Entry 4Z0Z (X-ray diffraction, 1.60 A resolution); this record covers chains D and H.

== Chain D ==
Name: Aurone synthase
From: Coreopsis grandiflora
UniProtKB: A0A075DN54 (A0A075DN54_CORGR); residues 1-350 here correspond to UniProt positions 86-435 (UniProt number = residue number + 85)
Sequence (350 residues; each row starts with the number of its first residue):
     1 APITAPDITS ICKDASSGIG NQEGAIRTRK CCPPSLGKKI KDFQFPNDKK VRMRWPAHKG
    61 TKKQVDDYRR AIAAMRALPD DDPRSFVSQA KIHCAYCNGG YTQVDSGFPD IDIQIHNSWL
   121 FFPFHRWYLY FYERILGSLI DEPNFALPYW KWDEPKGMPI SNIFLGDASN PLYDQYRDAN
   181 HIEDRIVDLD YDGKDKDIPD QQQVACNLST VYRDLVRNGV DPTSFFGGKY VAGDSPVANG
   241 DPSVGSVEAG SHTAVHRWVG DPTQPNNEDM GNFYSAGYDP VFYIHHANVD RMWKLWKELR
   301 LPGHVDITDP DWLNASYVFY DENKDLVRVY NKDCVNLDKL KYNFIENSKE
Not modelled in the structure: 348-350
Modified / non-standard residues: His252 (3-(1-sulfo-1H-imidazol-3-ium-4-yl)-L-alanine; HS8)
Cystine bridges: Cys12-Cys32, Cys31-Cys94
Metal / ion sites: Cu ion: His93, His116, His125
What the authors report for this chain:
  - catalytic residues: Glu248, Phe273 (from molecular simulation)
  - specificity-determining residues: Arg257 (from molecular simulation)

== Chain H ==
Name: Aurone synthase
From: Coreopsis grandiflora
UniProtKB: A0A075DN54 (A0A075DN54_CORGR); residues 438-452 here correspond to UniProt positions 523-537 (UniProt number = residue number + 85)
Sequence (15 residues; row label = number of the first residue in the row):
   438 DGVFTTPCDP EYAGG
Not modelled in the structure: 438, 448-452

== Chain D / chain H interface ==
Inter-chain disulfides: Cys206(D)-Cys445(H)
Residue-residue contacts (9):
  Asp190(D) with Cys445(H)
  Lys196(D) with Cys445(H)
  Gln202(D) with Pro444(H), hydrogen bond (side chain-backbone); Asp446(H), hydrogen bond (side chain-backbone)
  Ala205(D) with Pro444(H), hydrophobic
  Cys206(D) with Pro444(H); Cys445(H), disulfide
  Ser209(D) with Thr443(H)
  Thr210(D) with Cys445(H)
Also at the interface, not in a pair above, chain D (8 interface residues in all): Ile198

== Overview ==
8 residues of chain D face 4 of chain H across their interface, with 1 disulfide bond and 2 hydrogen bonds.
Among the polar pairs are Gln202(D)-Pro444(H) and Gln202(D)-Asp446(H). His93(D), His116(D) and His125(D) form
the Cu ion site. From the paper: catalytic residues Glu248(D) and Phe273(D); the specificity determinant
Arg257(D).
Here chain D is Aurone synthase and chain H is Aurone synthase, both from Coreopsis grandiflora. Entry 4Z0Z
(Inactive aurone synthase (polyphenol oxidase) from natural source, sulfohistidine ~ 90 %) was determined by
X-ray diffraction together with 4Z0Y, 4Z11, 4Z12 and 4Z13 from the same study.
